Entry 9ASG (X-ray diffraction, 2.03 A resolution); this record covers chains A and B of the 3 polymer chains in the assembly.

Chain A:
Name: HLA class I histocompatibility antigen, A alpha chain
From: Homo sapiens
Notes: fragment: extracellular domain
UniProt: P04439 (HLAA_HUMAN); residues 1-274 here correspond to UniProt positions 25-298 (UniProt number = residue number + 24)
Sequence (274 residues; row label = number of the first residue in the row):
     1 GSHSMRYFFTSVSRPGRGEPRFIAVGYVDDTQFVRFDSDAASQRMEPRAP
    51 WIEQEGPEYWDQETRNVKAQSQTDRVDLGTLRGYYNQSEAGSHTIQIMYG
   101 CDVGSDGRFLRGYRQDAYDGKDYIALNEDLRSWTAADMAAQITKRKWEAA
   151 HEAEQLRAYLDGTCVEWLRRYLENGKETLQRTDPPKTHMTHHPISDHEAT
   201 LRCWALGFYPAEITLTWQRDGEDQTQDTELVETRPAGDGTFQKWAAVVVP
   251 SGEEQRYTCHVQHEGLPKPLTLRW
UniProt features mapped onto this chain:
  - binding site (a peptide antigen): Tyr7, Thr73, Tyr84, Asp116, Thr143, Lys146, Tyr159, Tyr171
  - modified residue: Tyr59 (Sulfotyrosine)
  - glycosylation: Asn86 (N-linked (GlcNAc...) asparagine)
Cystine bridges: Cys101-Cys164, Cys203-Cys259

Chain B:
Name: Beta-2-microglobulin
From: Homo sapiens
UniProt: P61769 (B2MG_HUMAN); residues 1-99 here correspond to UniProt positions 21-119 (UniProt number = residue number + 20)
Sequence (100 residues; each row starts with the number of its first residue; numbering starts at 0):
     0 MIQRTPKIQVYSRHPAENGKSNFLNCYVSGFHPSDIEVDLLKNGERIEKV
    50 EHSDLSFSKDWSFYLLYYTEFTPTEKDEYACRVNHVTLSQPKIVKWDRDM
Disordered / not traced: 0
Construct notes: initiating methionine (0)
UniProt features mapped onto this chain:
  - modified residue: Gln2 (Pyrrolidone carboxylic acid)
  - glycosylation: Ile1 (N-linked (Glc) (glycation) isoleucine), Lys19 (N-linked (Glc) (glycation) lysine), Lys41 (N-linked (Glc) (glycation) lysine), Lys48 (N-linked (Glc) (glycation) lysine), Lys58 (N-linked (Glc) (glycation) lysine), Lys91 (N-linked (Glc) (glycation) lysine), Lys94 (N-linked (Glc) (glycation) lysine)
Cystine bridges: Cys25-Cys80

Interface between chain A and chain B:
Residue-residue contacts - 53 pairs, chain A then chain B:
  Phe8(A) - Ser55(B)
  Phe8(A) - Phe56(B)  hydrophobic
  Phe9(A) - Phe56(B)
  Thr10(A) - Phe56(B)
  Thr10(A) - Phe62(B)
  Val12(A) - Ser33(B)
  Ile23(A) - Leu54(B)  hydrophobic
  Val25(A) - Asp53(B)
  Val25(A) - Leu54(B)
  Tyr27(A) - Ser55(B)
  Tyr27(A) - Tyr63(B)
  Gln32(A) - Asp53(B)  hydrogen bond
  Arg35(A) - Asp53(B)  salt bridge
  Gln96(A) - His31(B)  hydrogen bond
  Gln96(A) - Phe56(B)
  Gln96(A) - Trp60(B)  hydrogen bond (side chain-backbone)
  Gln96(A) - Phe62(B)
  Ile97(A) - Phe56(B)
  Gln115(A) - Trp60(B)
  Asp116(A) - Trp60(B)
  Ala117(A) - Trp60(B)  hydrophobic
  Asp119(A) - His31(B)
  Gly120(A) - Arg3(B)  hydrogen bond (backbone-side chain)
  Gly120(A) - His31(B)  hydrogen bond (backbone-side chain)
  Gly120(A) - Asp59(B)
  Gly120(A) - Trp60(B)
  Asp122(A) - Trp60(B)  hydrogen bond
  His192(A) - Asp98(B)  salt bridge
  Arg202(A) - Asp98(B)  hydrogen bond (side chain-backbone)
  Arg202(A) - Met99(B)
  Trp204(A) - Asp98(B)
  Trp204(A) - Met99(B)
  Val231(A) - Gln8(B)
  Glu232(A) - Lys6(B)  salt bridge
  Glu232(A) - Gln8(B)  hydrogen bond (backbone-side chain)
  Glu232(A) - Ser28(B)  hydrogen bond
  Thr233(A) - Tyr26(B)
  Arg234(A) - Gln8(B)  hydrogen bond
  Arg234(A) - Tyr10(B)
  Arg234(A) - Tyr26(B)
  Arg234(A) - Met99(B)  hydrogen bond (side chain-backbone)
  Pro235(A) - Tyr10(B)  hydrogen bond (backbone-side chain)
  Pro235(A) - Asn24(B)
  Pro235(A) - Tyr26(B)
  Pro235(A) - Leu65(B)  hydrophobic
  Ala236(A) - Arg12(B)  hydrogen bond (backbone-side chain)
  Ala236(A) - Asn24(B)  hydrogen bond (backbone-side chain)
  Gly237(A) - Arg12(B)
  Asp238(A) - Arg12(B)
  Gln242(A) - Tyr10(B)
  Gln242(A) - Ser11(B)
  Gln242(A) - Arg12(B)  hydrogen bond (side chain-backbone)
  Trp244(A) - Met99(B)  hydrogen bond (side chain-backbone)
Interface residues without a listed pair, chain A (34 interface residues in all): Arg48, Thr94, Met98, Lys121
Interface residues without a listed pair, chain B (24 interface residues in all): Ile1, His13

Overview:
34 residues of chain A face 24 of chain B across their interface; the contacts include 16 hydrogen bonds and 3
salt bridges. Polar contacts include Arg35(A)-Asp53(B), His192(A)-Asp98(B) and Glu232(A)-Lys6(B). Curated
annotation (UniProt) lists 8 peptide antigen-binding residues on chain A.
Chain A is HLA class I histocompatibility antigen, A alpha chain and chain B is Beta-2-microglobulin, both
from Homo sapiens; the structure, Crystal structure of HLA-A*03:01 in complex with a mutant PIK3CA peptide
analogue (Trp-6 Bta), was determined by X-ray diffraction (same publication as 8VCL).
